PDB entry 6NMA | electron microscopy, 3.38 A resolution | chains A and C of the 4 polymer chains in the assembly

Chain A (and C):
Molecule: AcrVA1
Organism: Moraxella bovoculi
Notes: chain C of this document is another copy of the same molecule, construct and numbering; everything in this record applies to it too
UniProtKB: A0A0U2APF4 (A0A0U2APF4_9GAMM); residue numbers follow UniProt; this construct covers 1-234
Sequence (234 residues; each row starts with the number of its first residue):
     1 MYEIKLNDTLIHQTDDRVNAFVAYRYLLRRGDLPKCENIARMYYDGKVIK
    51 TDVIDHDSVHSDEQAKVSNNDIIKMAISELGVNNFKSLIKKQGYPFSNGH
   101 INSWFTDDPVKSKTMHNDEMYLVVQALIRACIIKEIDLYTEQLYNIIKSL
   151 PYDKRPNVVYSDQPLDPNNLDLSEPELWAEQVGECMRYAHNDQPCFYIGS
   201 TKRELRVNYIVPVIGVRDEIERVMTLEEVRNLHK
Not modelled in the structure: 1-119 (chain C: 1-119, 234)

How chain A and chain C interact:
Contacting residue pairs (16):
  V124(A) with V124(C), hydrophobic
  L127(A) with L127(C), hydrophobic
  I128(A) with L127(C)
  C131(A) with C131(C), hydrophobic; K134(C), hydrogen bond
  K134(A) with C131(C); E135(C), salt bridge
  E135(A) with K134(C)
  L138(A) with D137(C)
  E141(A) with L138(C)
  N145(A) with E141(C); N145(C), hydrogen bond
  D192(A) with R230(C), salt bridge
  E227(A) with D192(C)
  R230(A) with R187(C); D192(C), salt bridge
Also at the interface, not in a pair above, chain A (15 interface residues in all): A130, D137, Q142
Also at the interface, not in a pair above, chain C (15 interface residues in all): Q142, H190, E227

Overview:
Chain A and chain C each contribute 15 residues to their interface; the contacts include 2 hydrogen bonds and
3 salt bridges. Polar contacts include K134(A)-E135(C), D192(A)-R230(C) and C131(A)-K134(C).
Chain A and chain C are both AcrVA1 (Moraxella bovoculi); the structure, CryoEM structure of the
LbCas12a-crRNA-AcrVA4 complex, was determined by electron microscopy together with 6NM9, 6NMC, 6NMD, 6NME and
6OMV from the same study.
